Entry 6C6L (electron microscopy, 3.50 A resolution); this record covers chains B and A of the 15 polymer chains in the assembly.

== Chain B ==
Protein: V-type proton ATPase subunit d
From: Saccharomyces cerevisiae (strain ATCC 204508 / S288c)
Reference sequence: P32366 (VA0D_YEAST); residue numbers follow UniProt; this construct covers 1-345
Amino-acid sequence (345 residues; each row starts with the number of its first residue):
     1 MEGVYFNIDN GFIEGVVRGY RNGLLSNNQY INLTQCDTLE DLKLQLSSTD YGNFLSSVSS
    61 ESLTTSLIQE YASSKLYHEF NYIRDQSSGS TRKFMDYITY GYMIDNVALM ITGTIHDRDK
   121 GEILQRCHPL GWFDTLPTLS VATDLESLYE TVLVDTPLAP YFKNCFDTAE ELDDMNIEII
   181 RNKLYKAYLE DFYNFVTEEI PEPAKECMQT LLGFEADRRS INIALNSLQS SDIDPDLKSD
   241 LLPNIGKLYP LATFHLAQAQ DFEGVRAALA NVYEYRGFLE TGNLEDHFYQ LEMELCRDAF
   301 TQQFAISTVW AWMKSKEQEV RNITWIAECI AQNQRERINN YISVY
Disordered / not traced: 1
Swiss-Prot annotation at these positions:
  - modified residue: Met1 (N-acetylmethionine)

== Chain A ==
Protein: V-type proton ATPase subunit a, vacuolar isoform
From: Saccharomyces cerevisiae (strain ATCC 204508 / S288c)
Notes: engineered mutation(s): C-terminal calmodulin binding peptide
Reference sequence: P32563 (VPH1_YEAST); residues 1-840 here = UniProt positions 1-840
Amino-acid sequence (840 residues; each row starts with the number of its first residue):
     1 MAEKEEAIFR SAEMALVQFY IPQEISRDSA YTLGQLGLVQ FRDLNSKVRA FQRTFVNEIR
    61 RLDNVERQYR YFYSLLKKHD IKLYEGDTDK YLDGSGELYV PPSGSVIDDY VRNASYLEER
   121 LIQMEDATDQ IEVQKNDLEQ YRFILQSGDE FFLKGDNTDS TSYMDEDMID ANGENIAAAI
   181 GASVNYVTGV IARDKVATLE QILWRVLRGN LFFKTVEIEQ PVYDVKTREY KHKNAFIVFS
   241 HGDLIIKRIR KIAESLDANL YDVDSSNEGR SQQLAKVNKN LSDLYTVLKT TSTTLESELY
   301 AIAKELDSWF QDVTREKAIF EILNKSNYDT NRKILIAEGW IPRDELATLQ ARLGEMIARL
   361 GIDVPSIIQV LDTNHTPPTF HRTNKFTAGF QSICDCYGIA QYREINAGLP TIVTFPFMFA
   421 IMFGDMGHGF LMTLAALSLV LNEKKINKMK RGEIFDMAFT GRYIILLMGV FSMYTGFLYN
   481 DIFSKTMTIF KSGWKWPDHW KKGESITATS VGTYPIGLDW AWHGTENALL FSNSYKMKLS
   541 ILMGFIHMTY SYFFSLANHL YFNSMIDIIG NFIPGLLFMQ GIFGYLSVCI VYKWAVDWVK
   601 DGKPAPGLLN MLINMFLSPG TIDDELYPHQ AKVQVFLLLM ALVCIPWLLL VKPLHFKFTH
   661 KKKSHEPLPS TEADASSEDL EAQQLISAMD ADDAEEEEVG SGSHGEDFGD IMIHQVIHTI
   721 EFCLNCVSHT ASYLRLWALS LAHAQLSSVL WTMTIQIAFG FRGFVGVFMT VALFAMWFAL
   781 TCAVLVLMEG TSAMLHSLRL HWVESMSKFF VGEGLPYEPF AFEYKDMEVA VASASSSASS
Disordered / not traced: 1-2, 153-183, 657-705, 829-840
Swiss-Prot annotation at these positions:
  - modified residue: Ala2 (N-acetylalanine)
What the authors report for this chain:
  - contacts within the chain: Thr414-His801, Glu443-Arg462 (salt bridge), Lys536-Ser740 (hydrogen bond)
  - catalytic residues: Asp425, Asp481, Glu721, His743, Glu789 (proposed by the authors, not directly observed)
  - mutagenesis - S792A, H796F: decreased catalytic activity (citing earlier work)

== How chain B and chain A interact ==
Residue-residue contacts - 25 pairs, chain B then chain A:
  Asn32(B) - Arg49(A)  hydrogen bond
  Gln35(B) - Arg49(A)
  Gln35(B) - Gln52(A)
  Glu40(B) - Arg60(A)  salt bridge
  Asp41(B) - Phe51(A)
  Leu44(B) - Val56(A)  hydrophobic
  Leu44(B) - Arg60(A)
  Gln45(B) - Phe51(A)
  Ser57(B) - Arg67(A)
  Ser60(B) - Asn64(A)
  Ser60(B) - Arg67(A)
  Lys120(B) - Ser255(A)
  Leu136(B) - Ser255(A)  hydrogen bond (backbone-side chain)
  Pro137(B) - Ile252(A)  hydrophobic
  Pro137(B) - Ser255(A)
  Ser140(B) - Lys251(A)  hydrogen bond (side chain-backbone)
  Ser140(B) - Ser255(A)
  Val141(B) - Ile252(A)  hydrophobic
  Ala142(B) - Arg248(A)
  Glu150(B) - Ile202(A)
  Glu150(B) - Arg205(A)  salt bridge
  Val154(B) - Arg205(A)
  Asp155(B) - Gln201(A)
  Asp155(B) - Ile202(A)
  Asp155(B) - Arg205(A)  salt bridge
Interface residues without a listed pair, chain B (20 interface residues in all): Cys36, Ser59, Thr135
Interface residues without a listed pair, chain A (18 interface residues in all): Asp63, Thr198, Val206, Leu256

== In short ==
Chain B and chain A form an interface of 20 and 18 residues respectively; the contacts include 3 hydrogen
bonds and 3 salt bridges. Polar pairs include Glu40(B)-Arg60(A), Glu150(B)-Arg205(A) and Asp155(B)-Arg205(A).
From the paper: catalytic residues Asp425(A), Asp481(A) and Glu721(A) among others; S792A and H796F of chain A
reduce catalytic activity.
Chain B is V-type proton ATPase subunit d and chain A is V-type proton ATPase subunit a, vacuolar isoform,
both from Saccharomyces cerevisiae (strain ATCC 204508 / S288c); the structure, Yeast Vacuolar ATPase Vo in
lipid nanodisc, was determined by electron microscopy.
